PDB entry 6UZD | electron microscopy, 3.40 A resolution | chains C and I of the 9 polymer chains in the assembly

[Chain C]
Protein: Protective antigen
Organism: Bacillus anthracis
Reference sequence: P13423 (PAG_BACAN); residues 1-735 here correspond to UniProt positions 30-764 (UniProt number = residue number + 29)
Sequence (735 residues; row label = number of the first residue in the row):
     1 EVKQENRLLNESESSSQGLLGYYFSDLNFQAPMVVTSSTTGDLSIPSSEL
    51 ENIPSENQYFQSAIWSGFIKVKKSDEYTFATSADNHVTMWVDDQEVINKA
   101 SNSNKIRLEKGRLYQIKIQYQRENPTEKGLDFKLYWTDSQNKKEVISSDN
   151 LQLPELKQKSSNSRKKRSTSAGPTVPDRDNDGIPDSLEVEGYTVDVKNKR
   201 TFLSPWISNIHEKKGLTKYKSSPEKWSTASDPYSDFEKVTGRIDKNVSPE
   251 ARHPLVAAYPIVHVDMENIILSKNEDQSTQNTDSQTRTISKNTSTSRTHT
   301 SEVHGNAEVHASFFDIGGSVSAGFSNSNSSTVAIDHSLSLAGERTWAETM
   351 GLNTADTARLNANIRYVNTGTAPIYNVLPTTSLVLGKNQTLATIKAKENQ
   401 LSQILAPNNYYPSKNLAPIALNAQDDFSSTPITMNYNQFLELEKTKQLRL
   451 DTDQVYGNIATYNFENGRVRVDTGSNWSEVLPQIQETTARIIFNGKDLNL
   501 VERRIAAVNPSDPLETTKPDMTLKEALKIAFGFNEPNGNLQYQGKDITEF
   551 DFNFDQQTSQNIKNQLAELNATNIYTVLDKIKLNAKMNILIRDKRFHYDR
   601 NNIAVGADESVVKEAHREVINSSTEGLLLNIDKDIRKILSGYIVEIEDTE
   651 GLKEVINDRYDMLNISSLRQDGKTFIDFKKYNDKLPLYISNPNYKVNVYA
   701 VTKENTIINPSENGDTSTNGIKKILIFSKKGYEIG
Unresolved in the structure: 1-173
Ion coordination: Ca2+ site 1: Asp177, Asp179, Asp181, Ile183, Glu188; Ca2+ site 2: Asp179, Asp181, Glu188, Ser222, Lys225, Asp235
Swiss-Prot annotation at these positions:
  - region: Phe202 to Ile210 (Alpha-clamp)
  - binding site (Ca(2+)): Asp177, Asp179, Asp181, Ile183, Glu188, Ser222, Lys225, Asp235
  - site: Arg167, Ser168 (Cleavage), Arg178 (Alpha-clamp), Leu187 (Alpha-clamp), Phe236 (Alpha-clamp), Phe314, Asp315 (Cleavage), Phe427 (Phi-clamp), Phe464 (Alpha-clamp), Asp683 (Essential for binding to cell receptor)

[Chain I]
Protein: Calmodulin-sensitive adenylate cyclase
Organism: Bacillus anthracis
Notes: EC 4.6.1.1
Reference sequence: P40136 (CYAA_BACAN); residues 1-767 here correspond to UniProt positions 34-800 (UniProt number = residue number + 33)
Sequence (767 residues; each row starts with the number of its first residue):
     1 MNEHYTESDIKRNHKTEKNKTEKEKFKDSINNLVKTEFTNETLDKIQQTQ
    51 DLLKKIPKDVLEIYSELGGEIYFTDIDLVEHKELQDLSEEEKNSMNSRGE
   101 KVPFASRFVFEKKRETPKLIINIKDYAINSEQSKEVYYEIGKGISLDIIS
   151 KDKSLDPEFLNLIKSLSDDSDSSDLLFSQKFKEKLELNNKSIDINFIKEN
   201 LTEFQHAFSLAFSYYFAPDHRTVLELYAPDMFEYMNKLEKGGFEKISESL
   251 KKEGVEKDRIDVLKGEKALKASGLVPEHADAFKKIARELNTYILFRPVNK
   301 LATNLIKSGVATKGLNVHGKSSDWGPVAGYIPFDQDLSKKHGQQLAVEKG
   351 NLENKKSITEHEGEIGKIPLKLDHLRIEELKENGIILKGKKEIDNGKKYY
   401 LLESNNQVYEFRISDENNEVQYKTKEGKITVLGEKFNWRNIEVMAKNVEG
   451 VLKPLTADYDLFALAPSLTEIKKQIPQKEWDKVVNTPNSLEKQKGVTNLL
   501 IKYGIERKPDSTKGTLSNWQKQMLDRLNEAVKYTGYTGGDVVNHGTEQDN
   551 EEFPEKDNEIFIINPEGEFILTKNWEMTGRFIEKNITGKDYLYYFNRSYN
   601 KIAPGNKAYIEWTDPITKAKINTIPTSAEFIKNLSSIRRSSNVGVYKDSG
   651 DKDEFAKKESVKKIAGYLSDYYNSANHIFSQEKKRKISIFRGIQAYNEIE
   701 NVLKSKQIAPEYKNYFQYLKERITNQVQLLLTHQKSNIEFKLLYKQLNFT
   751 ENETDNFEVFQKIIDEK
Unresolved in the structure: 1-19, 256-263, 598-617
Swiss-Prot annotation at these positions:
  - active site: His318 (Proton acceptor)
  - binding site (Mg(2+)): Asp458, Asp460, His544
  - binding site (3',5'-cyclic AMP): Thr515, His544 to Thr546
From the paper describing this entry:
  - mutagenesis - D171A, D174A: unchanged binding to Protective antigen (chain C)

[How chain C and chain I interact]
Contacting residue pairs (25; chain C residue first):
  Val175(C) - Pro218(I)
  Arg178(C) - Asn32(I)  hydrogen bond (side chain-backbone)
  Arg178(C) - Leu33(I)
  Ser186(C) - Ser130(I)
  Ser186(C) - Asp219(I)  hydrogen bond
  Glu190(C) - Ser130(I)  hydrogen bond (side chain-backbone)
  Glu190(C) - Glu131(I)
  Asp195(C) - Tyr227(I)  hydrogen bond
  Lys197(C) - Asp171(I)
  Lys197(C) - Leu226(I)  hydrogen bond (side chain-backbone)
  Phe202(C) - Thr222(I)
  Phe202(C) - Val223(I)  hydrophobic
  Phe202(C) - Leu226(I)  hydrophobic
  Phe202(C) - Tyr227(I)  hydrophobic
  Pro205(C) - His220(I)
  Ile207(C) - Leu175(I)  hydrophobic
  Ile207(C) - Tyr214(I)
  Ile207(C) - Val223(I)  hydrophobic
  Asn209(C) - Asp174(I)
  Ile210(C) - Asp174(I)
  Ile210(C) - Leu175(I)  hydrophobic
  Ile210(C) - Tyr227(I)  hydrophobic
  His211(C) - Tyr227(I)  hydrogen bond
  Lys213(C) - Asp174(I)  salt bridge
  Lys213(C) - Lys182(I)
Also at the interface, not in a pair above, chain C (17 interface residues in all): Leu187, Ser204, Lys214, Glu224
Also at the interface, not in a pair above, chain I (18 interface residues in all): Ile128, Asn129

[Overview]
The interface between chain C and chain I involves 17 residues on one side and 18 on the other, with 6
hydrogen bonds and 1 salt bridge. Polar contacts include Lys213(C)-Asp174(I), Arg178(C)-Asn32(I) and
Ser186(C)-Asp219(I). From the paper: D171A and D174A of chain I leave binding to Protective antigen (chain C)
unchanged.
Chain C is Protective antigen and chain I is Calmodulin-sensitive adenylate cyclase, both from Bacillus
anthracis; the structure, Anthrax toxin protective antigen channels bound to edema factor, was determined by
electron microscopy together with 6PSN, 6UZB and 6UZE from the same study.
